PDB entry 5KMR | X-ray diffraction, 3.00 A resolution | chains B and A

Chain B (and A):
Protein: FAD-dependent pyridine nucleotide-disulfide oxidoreductase
From: Caldalkalibacillus thermarum TA2.A1
Notes: chain A of this document is another copy of the same molecule, construct and numbering; everything in this record applies to it too
Reference sequence: F5L3B8 (F5L3B8_9BACI); residues 1-399 here = UniProt positions 1-399
Sequence (405 residues; each row starts with the number of its first residue):
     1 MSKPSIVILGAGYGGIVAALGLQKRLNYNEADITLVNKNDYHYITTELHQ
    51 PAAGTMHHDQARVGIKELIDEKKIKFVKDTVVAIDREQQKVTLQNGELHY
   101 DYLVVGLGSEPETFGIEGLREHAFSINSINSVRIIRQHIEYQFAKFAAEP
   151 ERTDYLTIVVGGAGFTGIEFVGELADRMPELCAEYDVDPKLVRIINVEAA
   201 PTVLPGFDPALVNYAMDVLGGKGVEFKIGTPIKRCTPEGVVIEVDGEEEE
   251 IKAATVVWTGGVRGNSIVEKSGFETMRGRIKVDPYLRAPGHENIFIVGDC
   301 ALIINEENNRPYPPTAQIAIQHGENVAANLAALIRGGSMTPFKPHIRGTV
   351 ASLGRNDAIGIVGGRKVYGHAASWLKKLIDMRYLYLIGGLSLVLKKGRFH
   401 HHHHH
Disordered / not traced: 1-2, 397-405 (chain A: 1-2, 396-405)
Sequence notes: expression tag (400-405)
Ligand contacts: FAD (flavin-adenine dinucleotide): Gly10, Ala11, Gly12, Tyr13, Gly14, Asn37, Lys38, Asn39, Tyr43, Thr45, Thr46, His49, Asp79, Thr80, Val81, Gly106, Leu107, Gly108, Ser109, Ile126, Phe165, Thr166, Glu169, Asn265, Ile267, Val297, Gly298, Asp299, Pro314, Thr315, Ala316, Gln317, Ala319, Lys376
Reported in the primary citation:
  - binding site for the ligand NAD: Glu198
  - specificity-determining residues: Glu198 (proposed by the authors, not directly observed)
  - mutagenesis - G164E: decreased catalytic activity on NADH
  - mutagenesis - G164E: decreased binding to NADH
  - mutagenesis - G164E: unchanged catalytic activity on menadione
  - mutagenesis - I379E: decreased catalytic activity on menadione
  - mutagenesis - I379E: unchanged catalytic activity on NADH
  - mutagenesis - I379E: unchanged binding to NADH

Interface between chain B and chain A:
Pairs across the interface - 41 pairs, chain B then chain A:
  His57(B) - Glu184(A)  salt bridge
  His58(B) - Glu184(A)  hydrogen bond (side chain-backbone)
  Arg62(B) - Asp186(A)  salt bridge
  Phe124(B) - Tyr141(A)
  Asn130(B) - Ala147(A)
  Arg133(B) - Ala144(A)
  Arg133(B) - Ala147(A)
  Arg133(B) - Glu184(A)  hydrogen bond (side chain-backbone)
  Arg133(B) - Tyr185(A)
  Arg133(B) - Asp186(A)  salt bridge
  Ile134(B) - Tyr141(A)
  Ile134(B) - Ala144(A)
  Ile134(B) - Lys145(A)
  Arg136(B) - Glu184(A)  salt bridge
  Arg136(B) - Tyr185(A)
  Gln137(B) - Gln137(A)
  Gln137(B) - Glu140(A)
  Gln137(B) - Tyr141(A)
  Gln137(B) - Ala144(A)
  Gln137(B) - Tyr185(A)  hydrogen bond
  His138(B) - Tyr141(A)  hydrogen bond
  Glu140(B) - Gln137(A)
  Tyr141(B) - Phe124(A)
  Tyr141(B) - Ile134(A)
  Tyr141(B) - Gln137(A)
  Tyr141(B) - His138(A)  hydrogen bond
  Tyr141(B) - Tyr141(A)  hydrophobic
  Ala144(B) - Arg133(A)
  Ala144(B) - Ile134(A)
  Ala144(B) - Gln137(A)
  Lys145(B) - Ile134(A)
  Ala147(B) - Asn130(A)
  Ala147(B) - Arg133(A)
  Glu184(B) - His57(A)  salt bridge
  Glu184(B) - His58(A)  salt bridge
  Glu184(B) - Arg133(A)  hydrogen bond (backbone-side chain)
  Glu184(B) - Arg136(A)  salt bridge
  Tyr185(B) - Arg133(A)
  Tyr185(B) - Gln137(A)  hydrogen bond
  Asp186(B) - Arg62(A)  salt bridge
  Asp186(B) - Arg133(A)  salt bridge
Also at the interface, not in a pair above, chain B (20 interface residues in all): Tyr41, Ala148
Also at the interface, not in a pair above, chain A (20 interface residues in all): Tyr41, Ala148

Summary:
The chain B/chain A interface involves 20 residues from each chain; the contacts include 7 hydrogen bonds and
9 salt bridges. Polar contacts include His57(B)-Glu184(A), Arg62(B)-Asp186(A) and Arg133(B)-Asp186(A). Bound
to chain B: flavin-adenine dinucleotide. The paper reports a binding site for the ligand NAD at Glu198(B);
G164E of chain B reduces catalytic activity on NADH.
Both chains are FAD-dependent pyridine nucleotide-disulfide oxidoreductase (Caldalkalibacillus thermarum
TA2.A1). Entry 5KMR (The structure of type II NADH dehydrogenase from Caldalkalibacillus thermarum complexed
with NAD+ at 3.0 angstrom ...) was determined by X-ray diffraction (same publication as 5KMS, 5KMP and 5KMQ).
